PDB entry 7XK5 | electron microscopy, 3.10 A resolution | chains C and D of the 6 polymer chains in the assembly

[Chain C]
Molecule: Na(+)-translocating NADH-quinone reductase subunit C
Source organism: Vibrio cholerae O395
Notes: EC 7.2.1.1
Reference sequence: A5F5Y7 (NQRC_VIBC3); residue numbers follow UniProt; this construct covers 1-257
Amino-acid sequence (257 residues; row label = number of the first residue in the row):
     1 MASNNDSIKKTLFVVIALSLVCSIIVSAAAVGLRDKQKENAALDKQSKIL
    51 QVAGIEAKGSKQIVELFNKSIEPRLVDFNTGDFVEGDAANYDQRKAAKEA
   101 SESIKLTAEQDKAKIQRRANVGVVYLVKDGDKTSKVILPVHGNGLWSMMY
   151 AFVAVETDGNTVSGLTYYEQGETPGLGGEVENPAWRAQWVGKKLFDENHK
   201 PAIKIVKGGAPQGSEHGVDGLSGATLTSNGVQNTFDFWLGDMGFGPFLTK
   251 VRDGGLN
Not modelled in the structure: 1-5, 257
Swiss-Prot annotation at these positions:
  - modified residue: T225 (FMN phosphoryl threonine)
Covalently attached groups: flavin mononucleotide (FMN) linked to T225
Residues lining bound ligands: FMN (flavin mononucleotide): L145, W146, E172, T173, L176, G177, K207, G223, A224, L226, T227

[Chain D]
Molecule: Na(+)-translocating NADH-quinone reductase subunit D
Source organism: Vibrio cholerae O395
Notes: EC 7.2.1.1
Reference sequence: A5F5Y6 (NQRD_VIBC3); residue numbers follow UniProt; this construct covers 1-210
Amino-acid sequence (210 residues; each row starts with the number of its first residue):
     1 MSSAKELKKSVLAPVLDNNPIALQVLGVCSALAVTTKLETAFVMTLAVMF
    51 VTALSNFFVSLIRNHIPNSVRIIVQMAIIASLVIVVDQILKAYLYDISKQ
   101 LSVFVGLIITNCIVMGRAEAFAMKSEPIPSFIDGIGNGLGYGFVLMTVGF
   151 FRELLGSGKLFGLEVLPLISNGGWYQPNGLMLLAPSAFFLIGFMIWAIRT
   201 FKPEQVEAKE
Not modelled in the structure: 1-6
Residues lining bound ligands: 2Fe-2S cluster (FES): G27, V28, C29, T110, N111, C112

[Chain C / chain D interface]
Contacting residue pairs - 21 pairs, chain C then chain D:
  K10(C) - H65(D)
  T11(C) - P67(D)
  V14(C) - H65(D)
  L18(C) - I62(D)  hydrophobic
  L18(C) - V74(D)  hydrophobic
  L18(C) - A77(D)  hydrophobic
  C22(C) - S81(D)
  V26(C) - S81(D)
  V26(C) - I84(D)  hydrophobic
  A30(C) - Q88(D)
  L33(C) - Q88(D)
  L33(C) - Y93(D)
  K36(C) - A92(D)
  K36(C) - Y93(D)
  Q37(C) - Q88(D)  hydrogen bond
  Q37(C) - K91(D)
  Q37(C) - A92(D)
  N40(C) - A92(D)  hydrogen bond (side chain-backbone)
  N40(C) - Y95(D)
  A41(C) - Y95(D)  hydrophobic
  D44(C) - K99(D)  salt bridge
Other interface residues (no listed pair), chain C (19 interface residues in all): V15, I25, A29, P174, E179, N182
Other interface residues (no listed pair), chain D (20 interface residues in all): V70, I78, V85, I89, S170, N171, L182

[In short]
19 residues of chain C face 20 of chain D across their interface; the contacts include 2 hydrogen bonds and 1
salt bridge. Among the polar pairs are D44(C)-K99(D), Q37(C)-Q88(D) and N40(C)-A92(D). Chain D binds 2Fe-2S
cluster. Covalently linked flavin mononucleotide: at T225(C).
Chain C is Na(+)-translocating NADH-quinone reductase subunit C and chain D is Na(+)-translocating
NADH-quinone reductase subunit D, both from Vibrio cholerae O395; the structure, Cryo-EM structure of
Na+-pumping NADH-ubiquinone oxidoreductase from Vibrio cholerae, state 3, was determined by electron
microscopy (same publication as 7XK3, 7XK4, 7XK6 and 7XK7).
